PDB entry 8ABY | electron microscopy, 3.70 A resolution | chains C and D of the 8 polymer chains in the assembly

# Chain C
Protein: DNA-directed RNA polymerase subunit beta
Organism: Escherichia coli K-12
Notes: EC 2.7.7.6
UniProt: P0A8V2 (RPOB_ECOLI); residues 1-1342 here = UniProt positions 1-1342
Chain sequence (1342 residues; each row starts with the number of its first residue):
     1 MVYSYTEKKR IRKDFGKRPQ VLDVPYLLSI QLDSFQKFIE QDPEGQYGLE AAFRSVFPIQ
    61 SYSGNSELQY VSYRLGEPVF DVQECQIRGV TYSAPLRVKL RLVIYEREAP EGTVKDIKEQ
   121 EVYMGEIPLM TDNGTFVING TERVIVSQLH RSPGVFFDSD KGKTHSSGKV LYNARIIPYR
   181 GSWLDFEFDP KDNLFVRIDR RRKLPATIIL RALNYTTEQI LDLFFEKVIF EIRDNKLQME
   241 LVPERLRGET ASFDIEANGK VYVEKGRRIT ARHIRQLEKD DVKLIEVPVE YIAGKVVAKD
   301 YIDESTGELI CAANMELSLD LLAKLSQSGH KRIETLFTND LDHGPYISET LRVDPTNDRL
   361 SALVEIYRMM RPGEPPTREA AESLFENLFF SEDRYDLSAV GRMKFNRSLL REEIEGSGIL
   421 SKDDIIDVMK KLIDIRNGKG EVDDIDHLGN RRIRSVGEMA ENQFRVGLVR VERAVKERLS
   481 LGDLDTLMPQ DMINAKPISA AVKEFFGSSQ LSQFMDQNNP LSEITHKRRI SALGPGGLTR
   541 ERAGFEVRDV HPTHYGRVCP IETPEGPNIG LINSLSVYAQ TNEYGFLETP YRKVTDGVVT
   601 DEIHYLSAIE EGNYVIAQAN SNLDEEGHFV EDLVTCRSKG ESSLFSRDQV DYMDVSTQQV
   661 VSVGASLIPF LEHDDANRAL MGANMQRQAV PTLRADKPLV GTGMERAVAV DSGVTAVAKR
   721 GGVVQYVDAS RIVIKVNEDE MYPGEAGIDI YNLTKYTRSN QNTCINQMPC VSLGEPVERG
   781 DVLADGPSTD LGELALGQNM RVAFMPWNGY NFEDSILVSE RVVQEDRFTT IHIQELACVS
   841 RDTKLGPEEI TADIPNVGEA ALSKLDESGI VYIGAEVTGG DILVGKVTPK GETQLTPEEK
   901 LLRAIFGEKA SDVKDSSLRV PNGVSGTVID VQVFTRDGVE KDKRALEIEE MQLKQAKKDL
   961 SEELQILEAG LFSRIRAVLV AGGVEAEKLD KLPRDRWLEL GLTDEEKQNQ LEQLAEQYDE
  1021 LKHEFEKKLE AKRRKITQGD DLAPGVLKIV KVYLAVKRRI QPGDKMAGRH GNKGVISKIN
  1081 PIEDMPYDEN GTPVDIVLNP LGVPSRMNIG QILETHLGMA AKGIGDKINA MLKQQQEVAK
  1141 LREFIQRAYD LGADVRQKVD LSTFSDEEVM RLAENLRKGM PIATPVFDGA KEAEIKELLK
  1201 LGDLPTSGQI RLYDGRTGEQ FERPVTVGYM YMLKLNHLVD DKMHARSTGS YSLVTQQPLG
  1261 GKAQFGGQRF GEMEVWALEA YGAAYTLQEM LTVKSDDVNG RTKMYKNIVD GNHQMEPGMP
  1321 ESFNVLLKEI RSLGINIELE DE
Not modelled in the structure: 1, 891-912
Curated features (UniProtKB/Swiss-Prot):
  - modified residue (N6-acetyllysine): Lys1022, Lys1200
  - mutagenesis: Ile561 (I561S: Resistant to antibiotics salinamide A and B), Ile569 (I569S: Resistant to antibiotics salinamide A and B), Ala665 (A665E: Resistant to antibiotics salinamide A and B), Asp675 (D675A/G: Resistant to antibiotics salinamide A and B), Asn677 (N677H/K: Resistant to antibiotics salinamide A and B), Leu680 (L680M: Resistant to antibiotics salinamide A and B), Glu813 (E813K: Disrupts the enzyme's active center)

# Chain D
Protein: DNA-directed RNA polymerase subunit beta'
Organism: Escherichia coli K-12
Notes: EC 2.7.7.6
UniProt: P0A8T8 (RPOC_ECO57); numbering as in UniProt (aligned over 1-1406)
Chain sequence (1406 residues; numbered 1 to 1406; the number before each row is that of its first residue):
     1 MKDLLKFLKA QTKTEEFDAI KIALASPDMI RSWSFGEVKK PETINYRTFK PERDGLFCAR
    61 IFGPVKDYEC LCGKYKRLKH RGVICEKCGV EVTQTKVRRE RMGHIELASP TAHIWFLKSL
   121 PSRIGLLLDM PLRDIERVLY FESYVVIEGG MTNLERQQIL TEEQYLDALE EFGDEFDAKM
   181 GAEAIQALLK SMDLEQECEQ LREELNETNS ETKRKKLTKR IKLLEAFVQS GNKPEWMILT
   241 VLPVLPPDLR PLVPLDGGRF ATSDLNDLYR RVINRNNRLK RLLDLAAPDI IVRNEKRMLQ
   301 EAVDALLDNG RRGRAITGSN KRPLKSLADM IKGKQGRFRQ NLLGKRVDYS GRSVITVGPY
   361 LRLHQCGLPK KMALELFKPF IYGKLELRGL ATTIKAAKKM VEREEAVVWD ILDEVIREHP
   421 VLLNRAPTLH RLGIQAFEPV LIEGKAIQLH PLVCAAYNAD FDGDQMAVHV PLTLEAQLEA
   481 RALMMSTNNI LSPANGEPII VPSQDVVLGL YYMTRDCVNA KGEGMVLTGP KEAERLYRSG
   541 LASLHARVKV RITEYEKDAN GELVAKTSLK DTTVGRAILW MIVPKGLPYS IVNQALGKKA
   601 ISKMLNTCYR ILGLKPTVIF ADQIMYTGFA YAARSGASVG IDDMVIPEKK HEIISEAEAE
   661 VAEIQEQFQS GLVTAGERYN KVIDIWAAAN DRVSKAMMDN LQTETVINRD GQEEKQVSFN
   721 SIYMMADSGA RGSAAQIRQL AGMRGLMAKP DGSIIETPIT ANFREGLNVL QYFISTHGAR
   781 KGLADTALKT ANSGYLTRRL VDVAQDLVVT EDDCGTHEGI MMTPVIEGGD VKEPLRDRVL
   841 GRVTAEDVLK PGTADILVPR NTLLHEQWCD LLEENSVDAV KVRSVVSCDT DFGVCAHCYG
   901 RDLARGHIIN KGEAIGVIAA QSIGEPGTQL TMRTFHIGGA ASRAAAESSI QVKNKGSIKL
   961 SNVKSVVNSS GKLVITSRNT ELKLIDEFGR TKESYKVPYG AVLAKGDGEQ VAGGETVANW
  1021 DPHTMPVITE VSGFVRFTDM IDGQTITRQT DELTGLSSLV VLDSAERTAG GKDLRPALKI
  1081 VDAQGNDVLI PGTDMPAQYF LPGKAIVQLE DGVQISSGDT LARIPQESGG TKDITGGLPR
  1141 VADLFEARRP KEPAILAEIS GIVSFGKETK GKRRLVITPV DGSDPYEEMI PKWRQLNVFE
  1201 GERVERGDVI SDGPEAPHDI LRLRGVHAVT RYIVNEVQDV YRLQGVKIND KHIEVIVRQM
  1261 LRKATIVNAG SSDFLEGEQV EYSRVKIANR ELEANGKVGA TYSRDLLGIT KASLATESFI
  1321 SAASFQETTR VLTEAAVAGK RDELRGLKEN VIVGRLIPAG TGYAYHQDRM RRRAAGEAPA
  1381 APQVTAEDAS ASLAELLNAG LGGSDN
Not modelled in the structure: 1-15, 934-947, 1127-1135, 1374-1406
Bound ions: Zn2+ site 1: Cys72, Cys85, Cys88; Mg2+: Asp460, Asp462, Asp464 (shared with 1 residue of chain R); Zn2+ site 2: Cys814, Cys888, Cys895, Cys898
Curated features (UniProtKB/Swiss-Prot):
  - binding site (Zn(2+)): Cys70, Cys72, Cys85, Cys88, Cys814, Cys888, Cys895, Cys898
  - binding site (Mg(2+)): Asp460, Asp462, Asp464
  - modified residue: Lys972 (N6-acetyllysine)

# How chain C and chain D interact
Contacting residue pairs (279):
  Ser166(C) - Lys1151(D)
  Ser166(C) - Glu1152(D)
  Arg267(C) - Glu1052(D)  salt bridge
  Phe545(C) - Leu788(D)  hydrophobic
  Phe545(C) - Arg933(D)
  Arg548(C) - Arg780(D)  hydrogen bond (backbone-side chain)
  Arg548(C) - Leu788(D)
  Asp549(C) - Pro750(D)
  Val550(C) - Pro750(D)
  Val550(C) - His777(D)
  Tyr555(C) - Val769(D)
  Tyr555(C) - Phe773(D)  hydrophobic
  Pro560(C) - Phe773(D)  hydrophobic
  Pro560(C) - Arg780(D)  hydrogen bond (backbone-side chain)
  Ile561(C) - Thr776(D)
  Glu565(C) - Leu783(D)
  Gly566(C) - Ala787(D)
  Ile569(C) - Leu783(D)  hydrophobic
  Gly570(C) - Arg780(D)
  Gln618(C) - Val769(D)
  Gln618(C) - Leu770(D)  hydrogen bond (side chain-backbone)
  Asn620(C) - Asn768(D)
  Thr635(C) - Leu770(D)
  Glu641(C) - Lys749(D)  salt bridge
  Glu641(C) - Glu756(D)
  Ser642(C) - Thr757(D)
  Val660(C) - Val769(D)  hydrophobic
  Glu672(C) - Leu767(D)
  His673(C) - Phe763(D)  hydrogen bond (side chain-backbone)
  His673(C) - Arg764(D)  hydrogen bond (side chain-backbone)
  His673(C) - Glu765(D)  hydrogen bond (side chain-backbone)
  His673(C) - Gly766(D)
  Asp674(C) - Phe763(D)
  Asp674(C) - Tyr772(D)  hydrogen bond (backbone-side chain)
  Asp675(C) - Phe763(D)
  Asp675(C) - Tyr772(D)
  Ala676(C) - Tyr772(D)
  Ala676(C) - Thr776(D)
  Ala676(C) - Ala779(D)  hydrophobic
  Asn677(C) - Ala779(D)
  Asn677(C) - Leu783(D)
  Ala679(C) - Tyr772(D)
  Phe804(C) - Ser638(D)
  Pro806(C) - Asp505(D)
  Pro806(C) - Ala633(D)
  Pro806(C) - Ala637(D)
  Trp807(C) - Ala633(D)  hydrophobic
  Asn808(C) - Pro359(D)
  Asn808(C) - Ala633(D)
  Gly809(C) - Val357(D)
  Gly809(C) - Pro359(D)
  Gly809(C) - Phe629(D)
  Tyr810(C) - Val357(D)
  Tyr810(C) - Pro359(D)
  Phe812(C) - Val357(D)  hydrophobic
  Phe812(C) - Phe461(D)  hydrophobic
  Phe812(C) - Ser503(D)
  Phe812(C) - Gln504(D)
  Phe812(C) - Phe629(D)  hydrophobic
  Glu813(C) - Asp460(D)
  Glu813(C) - Phe461(D)
  Glu813(C) - Gln504(D)
  Asp814(C) - Phe461(D)
  Arg841(C) - Asp256(D)
  Arg841(C) - Gly257(D)
  Lys844(C) - Arg47(D)
  Gln1061(C) - Lys445(D)
  Pro1062(C) - Ala446(D)
  Gly1063(C) - Val354(D)
  Lys1065(C) - Asp462(D)
  Lys1073(C) - Asp462(D)
  Val1075(C) - Ile355(D)
  Val1075(C) - Phe461(D)
  Val1075(C) - Asp462(D)
  Val1075(C) - Gly463(D)
  Ser1077(C) - Thr356(D)
  Ser1077(C) - Val357(D)
  Pro1100(C) - Ala637(D)
  Leu1101(C) - Gln504(D)
  Leu1101(C) - Asp505(D)
  Leu1101(C) - Leu508(D)  hydrophobic
  Leu1101(C) - Met725(D)  hydrophobic
  Leu1101(C) - Arg731(D)
  Pro1104(C) - Met725(D)  hydrophobic
  Pro1104(C) - Gln736(D)
  Ser1105(C) - Arg731(D)
  Met1107(C) - Gln739(D)
  Met1107(C) - Leu740(D)  hydrophobic
  Ile1109(C) - Met644(D)  hydrophobic
  Ile1109(C) - Phe763(D)
  Ile1112(C) - Gly640(D)
  Ile1112(C) - Ile641(D)
  Leu1113(C) - Ile641(D)  hydrophobic
  His1116(C) - Ile641(D)
  Phe1187(C) - Leu767(D)
  Phe1187(C) - Tyr772(D)  hydrophobic
  Glu1192(C) - Ile641(D)
  Glu1192(C) - Arg764(D)  salt bridge
  Lys1196(C) - Asp642(D)  salt bridge
  Ser1207(C) - Asp642(D)  hydrogen bond
  Gln1209(C) - Gly640(D)
  Gln1209(C) - Asp643(D)
  Glu1219(C) - Arg538(D)
  Glu1219(C) - Arg634(D)  salt bridge
  Phe1221(C) - Ala633(D)
  Phe1221(C) - Arg634(D)
  Glu1222(C) - Tyr512(D)  hydrogen bond
  Glu1222(C) - Tyr537(D)
  Glu1222(C) - Leu544(D)
  Glu1222(C) - Ser635(D)
  Arg1223(C) - Tyr512(D)
  Arg1223(C) - Ser635(D)
  Arg1223(C) - Gly636(D)
  Arg1223(C) - Phe719(D)
  Arg1223(C) - Ser721(D)
  Arg1223(C) - Met724(D)
  Pro1224(C) - Ser638(D)
  Val1225(C) - Gly636(D)
  Val1225(C) - Ser638(D)
  Thr1226(C) - Ser638(D)
  Thr1226(C) - Val639(D)  hydrogen bond (side chain-backbone)
  Thr1226(C) - Gly640(D)
  Val1239(C) - Val354(D)  hydrophobic
  Asp1240(C) - Lys445(D)
  Lys1242(C) - Arg352(D)
  Lys1242(C) - Gln465(D)
  Met1243(C) - Arg352(D)
  Met1243(C) - Met372(D)  hydrophobic
  Met1243(C) - Lys445(D)
  His1244(C) - Gly351(D)
  His1244(C) - Arg352(D)  hydrogen bond (backbone-backbone)
  Ala1245(C) - Ser350(D)
  Ala1245(C) - Gly351(D)
  Ala1245(C) - Glu375(D)
  Arg1246(C) - Asp348(D)  salt bridge
  Arg1246(C) - Tyr349(D)  hydrogen bond (backbone-backbone)
  Arg1246(C) - Ser350(D)  hydrogen bond (backbone-backbone)
  Ser1247(C) - Asp348(D)
  Ser1247(C) - Tyr349(D)
  Ser1247(C) - Glu375(D)
  Tyr1251(C) - Asp348(D)  hydrogen bond
  Leu1253(C) - Arg99(D)  hydrogen bond (backbone-side chain)
  Leu1253(C) - Asp248(D)
  Leu1253(C) - Pro251(D)  hydrophobic
  Val1254(C) - Arg99(D)  hydrogen bond (backbone-side chain)
  Val1254(C) - Pro251(D)  hydrophobic
  Thr1255(C) - Arg337(D)
  Thr1255(C) - Asn341(D)
  Gln1257(C) - Asn341(D)  hydrogen bond
  Gln1257(C) - Lys345(D)
  Pro1258(C) - Arg346(D)
  Pro1258(C) - Asp348(D)
  Leu1259(C) - Arg346(D)
  Gly1260(C) - Arg346(D)
  Phe1265(C) - Glu375(D)
  Gly1267(C) - Arg346(D)
  Gly1267(C) - Val347(D)
  Gly1267(C) - Ser350(D)
  Gln1268(C) - Arg346(D)
  Gln1268(C) - Val347(D)  hydrogen bond (backbone-backbone)
  Gln1268(C) - Ser350(D)  hydrogen bond (backbone-side chain)
  Gln1268(C) - Gly351(D)
  Gln1268(C) - Arg352(D)
  Arg1269(C) - Arg339(D)
  Arg1269(C) - Gln340(D)
  Arg1269(C) - Gly344(D)  hydrogen bond (side chain-backbone)
  Arg1269(C) - Lys345(D)
  Arg1269(C) - Arg346(D)
  Phe1270(C) - Gly344(D)
  Phe1270(C) - Lys345(D)
  Phe1270(C) - Val347(D)  hydrophobic
  Met1273(C) - Thr428(D)  hydrogen bond (backbone-side chain)
  Glu1274(C) - Asn424(D)  hydrogen bond
  Glu1274(C) - Thr428(D)  hydrogen bond (backbone-side chain)
  Glu1274(C) - Ile434(D)
  Val1275(C) - Leu343(D)
  Trp1276(C) - Arg798(D)
  Trp1276(C) - Val801(D)
  Trp1276(C) - Val917(D)
  Trp1276(C) - Gln921(D)
  Ala1277(C) - Ile434(D)  hydrophobic
  Ala1277(C) - Gln921(D)
  Leu1278(C) - Met484(D)  hydrophobic
  Glu1279(C) - Ala914(D)
  Glu1279(C) - Leu1347(D)
  Glu1279(C) - Val1351(D)
  Ala1280(C) - Arg431(D)
  Ala1280(C) - Ile918(D)
  Tyr1281(C) - Arg431(D)  hydrogen bond (side chain-backbone)
  Tyr1281(C) - Ile434(D)  hydrogen bond (side chain-backbone)
  Tyr1281(C) - Met484(D)  hydrophobic
  Tyr1281(C) - Asn489(D)  hydrogen bond
  Gly1282(C) - Glu479(D)
  Gly1282(C) - Leu483(D)
  Gly1282(C) - Gly1360(D)
  Gly1282(C) - Thr1361(D)  hydrogen bond (backbone-backbone)
  Ala1283(C) - Glu479(D)
  Ala1283(C) - Leu483(D)
  Ala1284(C) - Glu479(D)  hydrogen bond (backbone-side chain)
  Ala1284(C) - Ile1357(D)  hydrophobic
  Ala1284(C) - Thr1361(D)
  Ala1284(C) - Gly1362(D)
  Tyr1285(C) - Glu475(D)
  Tyr1285(C) - Glu479(D)  hydrogen bond (backbone-side chain)
  Tyr1285(C) - Thr1361(D)
  Thr1286(C) - Ala476(D)
  Thr1286(C) - Glu479(D)  hydrogen bond (backbone-side chain)
  Gln1288(C) - Gly1354(D)
  Gln1288(C) - Leu1356(D)
  Glu1289(C) - Thr473(D)
  Leu1291(C) - Lys345(D)  hydrogen bond (backbone-side chain)
  Leu1291(C) - Val1351(D)
  Lys1294(C) - Asp348(D)
  Lys1294(C) - Tyr349(D)
  Lys1294(C) - Val470(D)  hydrogen bond (side chain-backbone)
  Lys1294(C) - Leu472(D)
  Ser1295(C) - Lys345(D)
  Ser1295(C) - Arg346(D)  hydrogen bond (side chain-backbone)
  Asp1296(C) - Lys345(D)  salt bridge
  Met1304(C) - Leu472(D)  hydrophobic
  Tyr1305(C) - Tyr382(D)
  Ile1308(C) - Pro379(D)
  Ile1308(C) - Phe380(D)  hydrophobic
  Val1309(C) - Gly383(D)
  His1313(C) - Phe380(D)
  His1313(C) - Leu472(D)
  His1313(C) - Leu474(D)
  Pro1320(C) - Lys345(D)
  Pro1320(C) - Ile1352(D)
  Pro1320(C) - Val1353(D)
  Pro1320(C) - Gly1354(D)
  Glu1321(C) - Arg99(D)  salt bridge
  Ser1322(C) - Asn341(D)  hydrogen bond (side chain-backbone)
  Ser1322(C) - Leu342(D)
  Phe1323(C) - Leu342(D)
  Val1325(C) - Arg99(D)
  Val1325(C) - Leu249(D)  hydrophobic
  Leu1326(C) - Arg337(D)
  Leu1326(C) - Phe338(D)  hydrophobic
  Leu1326(C) - Leu342(D)  hydrophobic
  Lys1328(C) - Glu100(D)
  Glu1329(C) - Leu245(D)
  Glu1329(C) - Leu327(D)
  Glu1329(C) - Met330(D)
  Glu1329(C) - Ile331(D)
  Arg1331(C) - Pro243(D)
  Ser1332(C) - Pro243(D)
  Ser1332(C) - Leu245(D)
  Ser1332(C) - Tyr269(D)  hydrogen bond
  Ser1332(C) - Leu327(D)
  Leu1333(C) - Trp115(D)  hydrophobic
  Leu1333(C) - Pro243(D)
  Leu1333(C) - Leu327(D)  hydrophobic
  Gly1334(C) - Ala25(D)  hydrogen bond (backbone-backbone)
  Gly1334(C) - His113(D)
  Ile1335(C) - Ile22(D)  hydrophobic
  Ile1335(C) - Ala23(D)
  Ile1335(C) - Phe116(D)  hydrophobic
  Ile1335(C) - Ala1336(D)  hydrophobic
  Asn1336(C) - Ile22(D)
  Asn1336(C) - Ala23(D)  hydrogen bond (backbone-backbone)
  Asn1336(C) - Leu24(D)
  Asn1336(C) - Met29(D)  hydrogen bond
  Asn1336(C) - Trp33(D)
  Ile1337(C) - Ile20(D)  hydrophobic
  Ile1337(C) - Lys21(D)
  Glu1338(C) - Ile20(D)
  Glu1338(C) - Lys21(D)  hydrogen bond (backbone-backbone)
  Leu1339(C) - Phe17(D)  hydrophobic
  Leu1339(C) - Ala19(D)
  Leu1339(C) - Ile20(D)  hydrophobic
  Glu1340(C) - Phe17(D)
  Glu1340(C) - Ala19(D)  hydrogen bond (backbone-backbone)
  Glu1340(C) - Lys21(D)
  Glu1340(C) - Arg1341(D)  salt bridge
  Asp1341(C) - Phe17(D)
  Asp1341(C) - Asp18(D)  hydrogen bond (backbone-backbone)
  Glu1342(C) - Glu16(D)
  Glu1342(C) - Asp18(D)
Other interface residues (no listed pair), chain C (158 interface residues in all): Thr164, His165, His551, Pro552, His554, Cys559, Thr563, Ala619, Gly640, Leu671, Met805, Asn811, Ser815, Gly1074, Ile1076, Asn1099, Val1103, Arg1106, Thr1248, Gln1256, Glu1272, Leu1287, Met1290, Gln1314, Met1315, Met1319, Ile1330
Other interface residues (no listed pair), chain D (178 interface residues in all): Met102, Leu239, Pro246, Arg259, Leu307, Ser353, Leu376, Lys378, Glu386, Leu422, His430, Leu432, Pro451, Ala459, His469, Gln477, Ala630, Ala632, Gly732, Arg744, Lys781, Ala784, Thr797, Met932, Phe1319, Leu1332, Lys1348, Arg1355, Ala1359

# Overview
The interface between chain C and chain D involves 158 residues on one side and 178 on the other; the contacts
include 41 hydrogen bonds and 9 salt bridges. Polar pairs include Arg267(C)-Glu1052(D), Glu641(C)-Lys749(D)
and Glu1192(C)-Arg764(D).
Chain C is DNA-directed RNA polymerase subunit beta and chain D is DNA-directed RNA polymerase subunit beta',
both from Escherichia coli K-12; the structure, RNA polymerase bound to purified in vitro transcribed
regulatory RNA putL - pause prone, closed clamp ..., was determined by electron microscopy together with 8ABZ,
8AC0, 8AC1, 8AC2, 8ACP and 8AD1 from the same study.
